6CBI - chains E and K of the 6 polymer chains in the assembly; structure by X-ray diffraction, 2.75 A resolution.

[Chain E]
Molecule: Proliferating cell nuclear antigen
From: Homo sapiens
UniProtKB: P12004 (PCNA_HUMAN); residues 1-261 here = UniProt positions 1-261
Amino-acid sequence (261 residues; each row starts with the number of its first residue):
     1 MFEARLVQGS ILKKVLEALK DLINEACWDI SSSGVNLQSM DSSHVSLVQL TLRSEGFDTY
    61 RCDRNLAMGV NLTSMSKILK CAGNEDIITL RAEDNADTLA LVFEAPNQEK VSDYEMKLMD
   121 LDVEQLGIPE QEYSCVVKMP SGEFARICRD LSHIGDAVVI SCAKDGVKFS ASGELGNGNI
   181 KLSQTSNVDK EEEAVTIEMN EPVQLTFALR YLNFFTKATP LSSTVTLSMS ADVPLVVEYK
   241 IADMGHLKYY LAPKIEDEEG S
Unresolved in the structure: 256-261
UniProt features mapped onto this chain:
  - DNA-binding region: Arg61 to Lys80
  - modified residue: Lys14 (N6-acetyllysine), Lys77 (N6-acetyllysine), Lys80 (N6-acetyllysine), Tyr211 (Phosphotyrosine), Lys248 (N6-acetyllysine)
  - cross-link (Glycyl lysine isopeptide (Lys-Gly)): Lys164 (interchain with G-Cter in SUMO2), Lys254 (interchain with G-Cter in SUMO2)
  - natural variant: Ser228 (S228I: In ATLD2)
  - mutagenesis: Lys13 (K13R: Inhibits acetylation, recruitment to DNA damage sites, inducible ubiquitination and protein degradation, DNA replication and repair synthesis efficiencies, but homotrimer formation, nuclear ...), Lys14 (K14R: Inhibits acetylation, recruitment to DNA damage sites, inducible ubiquitination and protein degradation, DNA replication and repair synthesis efficiencies, but homotrimer formation, nuclear ...), Lys20 (K20R: Inhibits acetylation, recruitment to DNA damage sites, inducible ubiquitination and protein degradation, DNA replication and repair synthesis efficiencies, but homotrimer formation, nuclear ...), Met40 (M40A: Complete loss of interaction with UHRF2), Ser43 to Val45 (No effect on POLD3-binding. Impairs binding to ALKBH2), Lys77 (K77A: Inhibits recruitment to DNA damage sites, but nuclear localization is similar as the wild-type; in association with A-80 ...), Lys80 (K80A: Inhibits recruitment to DNA damage sites, but nuclear localization is similar as the wild-type; in association with A-77 ...), Gln125 to Ile128 (Strong decrease in POLD3-binding. Impairs binding to ALKBH2), Ile128 (I128A: Complete loss of interaction with UHRF2), Lys164 (K164R: Abolishes ubiquitination. No effect on interaction with SHPRH), Val188 to Lys190 (No effect on POLD3-binding. No effect on ALKBH2-binding), Tyr211 (Y211F: Alters chromatin-associated PCNA stability and its function in DNA replication and repair), 3 further mutagenesis entries in UniProt
Disulfide bonds: Cys135-Cys162

[Chain K]
Molecule: Gly-arg-lys-arg-arg-gln-dab-ser-met-thr-glu-phe-tyr-his
Amino-acid sequence (14 residues; row label = number of the first residue in the row):
   139 GRKRRQASMT EFYH
Unresolved in the structure: 139-141
Modified residues: Ala145 (2,4-diaminobutyric acid; DAB)
Covalently attached groups: covalent link Ala145-Glu149

[How chain E and chain K interact]
Residue-residue contacts (29; chain E residue first):
  Met40(E) - Met147(K)  hydrophobic
  Met40(E) - Thr148(K)
  His44(E) - Ser146(K)
  His44(E) - Met147(K)  hydrogen bond (backbone-backbone)
  His44(E) - Thr148(K)
  Val45(E) - Gln144(K)
  Val45(E) - Met147(K)
  Ser46(E) - Met147(K)
  Leu126(E) - Tyr151(K)
  Gly127(E) - Tyr151(K)
  Ile128(E) - Tyr151(K)  hydrophobic
  Pro129(E) - Tyr151(K)
  Gln131(E) - Tyr151(K)  hydrogen bond
  Tyr133(E) - Tyr151(K)
  Asp232(E) - Phe150(K)
  Pro234(E) - Met147(K)  hydrophobic
  Pro234(E) - Phe150(K)  hydrophobic
  Ala252(E) - Gln144(K)  hydrogen bond (backbone-side chain)
  Ala252(E) - Ala145(K)
  Ala252(E) - Ser146(K)
  Ala252(E) - Phe150(K)  hydrophobic
  Pro253(E) - Gln144(K)  hydrogen bond (backbone-side chain)
  Pro253(E) - Ala145(K)  hydrogen bond (backbone-backbone)
  Pro253(E) - Phe150(K)
  Lys254(E) - Arg142(K)
  Lys254(E) - Arg143(K)
  Lys254(E) - Gln144(K)
  Ile255(E) - Arg142(K)
  Ile255(E) - Arg143(K)  hydrogen bond (backbone-backbone)
Other interface residues (no listed pair), chain E (21 interface residues in all): Leu47, Thr206, Ala208, Val233, Tyr250
Other interface residues (no listed pair), chain K (10 interface residues in all): His152

[In short]
The interface between chain E and chain K involves 21 residues on one side and 10 on the other; the contacts
include 6 hydrogen bonds. Polar contacts include Gln131(E)-Tyr151(K), Ala252(E)-Gln144(K) and
Pro253(E)-Gln144(K). From UniProt: 23 mutagenesis sites on chain E.
Here chain E is Proliferating cell nuclear antigen (Homo sapiens) and chain K is
Gly-arg-lys-arg-arg-gln-dab-ser-met-thr-glu-phe-tyr-his. Entry 6CBI (PCNA in complex with inhibitor) was
determined by X-ray diffraction.
